PDB entry 8HRZ | X-ray diffraction, 2.70 A resolution | chains C and J of the 24 polymer chains in the assembly

Chain C (and J):
Molecule: Transitional endoplasmic reticulum ATPase
From: Homo sapiens
Notes: EC 3.6.4.6; chain J of this document is another copy of the same molecule, construct and numbering; everything in this record applies to it too
UniProt: P55072 (TERA_HUMAN); residues 21-458 here = UniProt positions 21-458
Amino-acid sequence (438 residues; each row starts with the number of its first residue):
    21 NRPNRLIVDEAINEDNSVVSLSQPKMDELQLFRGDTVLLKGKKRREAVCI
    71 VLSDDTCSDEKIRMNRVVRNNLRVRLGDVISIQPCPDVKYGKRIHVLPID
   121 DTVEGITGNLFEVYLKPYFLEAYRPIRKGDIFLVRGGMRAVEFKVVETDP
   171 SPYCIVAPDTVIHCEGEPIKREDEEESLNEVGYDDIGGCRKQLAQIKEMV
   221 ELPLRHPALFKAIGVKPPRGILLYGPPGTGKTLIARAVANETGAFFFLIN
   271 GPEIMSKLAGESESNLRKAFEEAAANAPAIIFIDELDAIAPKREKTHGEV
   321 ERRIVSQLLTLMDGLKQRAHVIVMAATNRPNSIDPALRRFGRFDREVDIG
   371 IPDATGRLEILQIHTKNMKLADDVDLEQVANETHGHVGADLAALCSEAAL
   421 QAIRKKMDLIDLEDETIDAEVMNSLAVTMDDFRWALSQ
Disordered / not traced: 21, 435
Differences from the reference sequence: engineered mutation Ala294 (Glu in P55072), Ala295 (Lys in P55072)
Small-molecule neighbours: ADP (adenosine-5'-diphosphate): Asp205, Ile206, Gly207, Cys209, Pro246, Pro247, Gly248, Thr249, Gly250, Lys251, Thr252, Leu253, Ile380, His384, Gly408, Ala409, Ala412
Swiss-Prot annotation at these positions:
  - binding site (ATP): Pro247 to Leu253, Asn348, His384
  - modified residue: Ser37 (Phosphoserine), Lys315 (N6,N6,N6-trimethyllysine), Thr436 (Phosphothreonine)

How chain C and chain J interact:
Residue-residue contacts (9):
  Gln398(C) - Gln398(J)  hydrogen bond
  Gln398(C) - Glu402(J)  hydrogen bond
  Gln398(C) - Arg453(J)  hydrogen bond
  Asn401(C) - Glu402(J)
  Asn401(C) - Arg453(J)
  Glu402(C) - Gln398(J)  hydrogen bond
  Glu402(C) - Asn401(J)
  Glu402(C) - Glu402(J)
  Arg453(C) - Gln398(J)

Overview:
The chain C/chain J interface involves 4 residues from each chain, with 4 hydrogen bonds. Polar pairs include
Gln398(C)-Gln398(J), Gln398(C)-Glu402(J) and Gln398(C)-Arg453(J). Chain C binds ADP. UniProt lists 9
ATP-binding residues on chain C.
Chain C and chain J are both Transitional endoplasmic reticulum ATPase (Homo sapiens); the structure, Crystal
structure of the p97-N/D1 hexamer in complex with six p47-UBX domains, was determined by X-ray diffraction.
